PDB entry 1QPE | X-ray diffraction, 2.00 A resolution | chain A

== Chain A ==
Molecule: Lck kinase
Organism: Homo sapiens
Notes: EC 2.7.1.112; fragment: catalytic domain
Reference sequence: P06239 (LCK_HUMAN); residues 231-509 here correspond to UniProt positions 230-508 (UniProt number = residue number - 1)
Chain sequence (279 residues; row label = number of the first residue in the row):
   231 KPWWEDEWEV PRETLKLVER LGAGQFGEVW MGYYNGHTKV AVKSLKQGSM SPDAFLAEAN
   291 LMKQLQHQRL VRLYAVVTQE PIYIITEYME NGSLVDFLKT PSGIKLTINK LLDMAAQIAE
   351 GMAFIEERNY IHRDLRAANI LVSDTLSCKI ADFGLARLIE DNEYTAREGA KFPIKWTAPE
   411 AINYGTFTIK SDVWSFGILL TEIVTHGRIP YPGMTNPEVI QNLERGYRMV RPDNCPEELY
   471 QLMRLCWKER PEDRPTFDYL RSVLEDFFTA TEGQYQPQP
Disordered / not traced: 502-509
Sequence notes: modified residue (394)
Modified / non-standard residues: Tyr-394 (o-phosphotyrosine; PTR)
Ligand contacts: NON-SELECTIVE (PP2; 1-tert-butyl-3-(4-chloro-phenyl)-1H-pyrazolo[3,4-d]pyrimidin-4-ylamine): Leu-251, Val-259, Ala-271, Lys-273, Glu-288, Met-292, Val-301, Ile-314, Thr-316, Glu-317, Tyr-318, Met-319, Gly-322, Ser-323, Leu-371, Asp-382

== In short ==
Ligands of chain A: NON-SELECTIVE.
Chain A is Lck kinase (Homo sapiens); the structure, Structural analysis of the lymphocyte-specific kinase lck
in complex with non-selective and src family selective kinase ..., was determined by X-ray diffraction (same
publication as 1QPJ, 1QPC and 1QPD).
